PDB entry 4ITG | X-ray diffraction, 1.74 A resolution | chains A and B

# Chain A (and B)
Protein: Cystathionine beta-lyase MetC
Source organism: Escherichia coli
Notes: EC 4.4.1.8; chain B of this document is another copy of the same molecule, construct and numbering; everything in this record applies to it too
UniProtKB: P06721 (METC_ECOLI); residue numbers follow UniProt; this construct covers 1-395
Amino-acid sequence (395 residues; row label = number of the first residue in the row):
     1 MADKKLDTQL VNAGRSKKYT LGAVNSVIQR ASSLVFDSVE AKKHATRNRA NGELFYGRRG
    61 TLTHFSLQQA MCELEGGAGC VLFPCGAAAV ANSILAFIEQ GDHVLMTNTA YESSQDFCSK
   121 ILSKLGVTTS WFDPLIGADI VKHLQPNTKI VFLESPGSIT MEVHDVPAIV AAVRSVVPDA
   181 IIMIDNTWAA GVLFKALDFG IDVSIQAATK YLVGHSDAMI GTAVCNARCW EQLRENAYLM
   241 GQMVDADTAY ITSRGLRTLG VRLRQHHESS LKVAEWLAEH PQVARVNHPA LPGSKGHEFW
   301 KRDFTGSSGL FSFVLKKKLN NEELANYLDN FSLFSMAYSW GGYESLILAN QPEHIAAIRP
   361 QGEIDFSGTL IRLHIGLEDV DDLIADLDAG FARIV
Disordered / not traced: 1-4 (chain B: 1-3)
Construct notes: engineered mutation Ser113 (Pro in P06721)
Modified residues: Lys210 ((2S)-2-amino-6-[[3-hydroxy-2-methyl-5-(phosphonooxymethyl)pyridin-4-yl]methylideneamino]hexanoic acid; LLP)
Curated features (UniProtKB/Swiss-Prot):
  - modified residue: Lys210 (N6-(pyridoxal phosphate)lysine)
From the paper describing this entry:
  - mutagenesis - Y111F, P113S (2.9-fold): decreased catalytic activity on cystathionine beta-elimination
  - mutagenesis - P113S (5.7-fold): increased catalytic activity on alanine racemization
  - mutagenesis - Y111F (6,000-fold): decreased catalytic activity on l-Ala racemization
  - binding site for the ligand EPE: Tyr111
  - mutagenesis - P113S (6.5-fold): increased catalytic activity on l-Ala
  - catalytic residues: Tyr111
  - catalytic residues: Lys210 (proposed by the authors, not directly observed)
  - contacts within the chain: Lys210-Ser339 (citing earlier work)

# Interface between chain A and chain B
Pairs across the interface (32):
  Lys17(A) - Asp37(B)  salt bridge
  Thr20(A) - Gln29(B)  hydrogen bond (backbone-side chain)
  Leu21(A) - Leu21(B)  hydrophobic
  Leu21(A) - Gln29(B)  hydrogen bond (backbone-side chain)
  Leu21(A) - Leu54(B)
  Gly22(A) - Leu34(B)
  Gly22(A) - Val35(B)  hydrogen bond (backbone-backbone)
  Ala23(A) - Gln29(B)
  Ala23(A) - Ala31(B)  hydrophobic
  Ala23(A) - Leu34(B)  hydrophobic
  Val24(A) - Ser33(B)
  Val27(A) - Ile28(B)
  Val27(A) - Gln29(B)
  Ile28(A) - Val27(B)
  Ile28(A) - Ile28(B)  hydrogen bond (backbone-backbone)
  Ile28(A) - Arg30(B)
  Gln29(A) - Thr20(B)  hydrogen bond (side chain-backbone)
  Gln29(A) - Leu21(B)  hydrogen bond (side chain-backbone)
  Gln29(A) - Ala23(B)
  Arg30(A) - Ile28(B)
  Arg30(A) - Arg30(B)
  Arg30(A) - Asp247(B)  salt bridge
  Arg30(A) - Tyr250(B)
  Ala31(A) - Ala23(B)  hydrophobic
  Ser33(A) - Val24(B)
  Leu34(A) - Gly22(B)
  Leu34(A) - Ala23(B)  hydrophobic
  Val35(A) - Gly22(B)  hydrogen bond (backbone-backbone)
  Asp37(A) - Lys17(B)  salt bridge
  Leu54(A) - Leu21(B)
  Asp247(A) - Arg30(B)  salt bridge
  Tyr250(A) - Arg30(B)

# Overview
The chain A/chain B interface involves 18 residues from each chain, with 7 hydrogen bonds and 4 salt bridges.
Polar pairs include Lys17(A)-Asp37(B), Arg30(A)-Asp247(B) and Thr20(A)-Gln29(B). The paper reports catalytic
residues Tyr111(A) and Lys210(A); Y111F and P113S of chain A reduce catalytic activity on cystathionine
beta-elimination.
Chain A and chain B are both Cystathionine beta-lyase MetC (Escherichia coli); the structure, P113S mutant of
E. coli Cystathionine beta-lyase MetC, was determined by X-ray diffraction together with 4XBJ, 4WR3 and 4ITX
from the same study.
